PDB entry 3BBF | X-ray diffraction, 1.70 A resolution | chains C and F of the 6 polymer chains in the assembly

Chain C (and F):
Name: Nucleoside diphosphate kinase B
From: Homo sapiens
Notes: EC 2.7.4.6; chain F of this document is another copy of the same molecule, construct and numbering; everything in this record applies to it too
UniProt: P22392 (NDKB_HUMAN); residues 2-152 here = UniProt positions 2-152
Amino-acid sequence (151 residues; row label = number of the first residue in the row):
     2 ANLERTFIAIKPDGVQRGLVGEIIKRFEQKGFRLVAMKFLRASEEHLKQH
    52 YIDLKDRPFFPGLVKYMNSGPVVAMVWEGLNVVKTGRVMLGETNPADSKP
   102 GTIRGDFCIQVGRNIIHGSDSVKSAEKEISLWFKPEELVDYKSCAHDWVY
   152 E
Covalent attachments: 2,3-dihydroxy-1,4-dithiobutane (DTT) linked to Cys145
Ligand contacts: GDP (guanosine-5'-diphosphate): Lys12, Tyr52, Leu55, Phe60, Leu64, Tyr67, Arg88, Thr94, Arg105, Val112, Gly113, Asn115, His118, Gly119
Curated features (UniProtKB/Swiss-Prot):
  - active site: His118 (Pros-phosphohistidine intermediate)
  - binding site (ATP): Lys12, Phe60, Arg88, Thr94, Arg105, Asn115
  - mutagenesis: Arg88 (R88A: Decreased single-stranded DNA-binding and nucleotide-binding activity. No effect on 3D-structure)
What the authors report for this chain:
  - binding site for GDP: Phe60, Arg88, Val112
  - binding site for 2,3-dihydroxy-1,4-dithiobutane: Cys145
  - post-translational modification sites: Cys145

How chain C and chain F interact:
Contacting residue pairs (52; chain C residue first):
  Val16(C) with Tyr142(F)
  Gln17(C) with Tyr142(F); Lys143(F), hydrogen bond (side chain-backbone); Ser144(F); Cys145(F), hydrogen bond (side chain-backbone)
  Gly19(C) with Glu29(F)
  Leu20(C) with Glu29(F), hydrogen bond (backbone-side chain)
  Val21(C) with Ile25(F), hydrophobic; Glu29(F), hydrogen bond (backbone-side chain)
  Gly22(C) with Gly22(F); Ile25(F); Lys26(F); Glu29(F), hydrogen bond (backbone-side chain)
  Ile25(C) with Gly22(F); Ile25(F), hydrophobic
  Lys26(C) with Gly22(F); Glu23(F), salt bridge
  Glu29(C) with Gly19(F); Leu20(F), hydrogen bond (side chain-backbone); Val21(F), hydrogen bond (side chain-backbone); Gly22(F), hydrogen bond (side chain-backbone)
  Leu35(C) with Phe40(F)
  Val36(C) with Phe40(F)
  Met38(C) with Met38(F), hydrophobic; Lys39(F); Phe40(F), hydrogen bond (backbone-backbone); Val74(F), hydrophobic
  Lys39(C) with Met38(F)
  Phe40(C) with Leu35(F); Val36(F); Ala37(F), hydrophobic; Met38(F), hydrogen bond (backbone-backbone); Val140(F); Tyr142(F)
  Arg42(C) with Asp141(F), hydrogen bond (side chain-backbone); Tyr142(F)
  Pro72(C) with Val140(F), hydrophobic; Tyr142(F), hydrophobic
  Val74(C) with Met38(F), hydrophobic
  Val140(C) with Phe40(F), hydrophobic; Leu41(F), hydrophobic; Arg42(F); Pro72(F), hydrophobic
  Asp141(C) with Arg42(F), hydrogen bond (backbone-side chain)
  Tyr142(C) with Val16(F); Gln17(F); Phe40(F); Arg42(F); Pro72(F), hydrophobic
  Lys143(C) with Gln17(F), hydrogen bond (backbone-side chain)
  Ser144(C) with Gln17(F)
  Cys145(C) with Gln17(F), hydrogen bond (backbone-side chain)
Other interface residues (no listed pair), chain C (27 interface residues in all): Glu23, Ala37, Leu41, Glu138
Other interface residues (no listed pair), chain F (27 interface residues in all): Glu138

Summary:
Chain C and chain F each contribute 27 residues to their interface; the contacts include 14 hydrogen bonds and
1 salt bridge. Polar contacts include Lys26(C)-Glu23(F), Gln17(C)-Lys143(F) and Gln17(C)-Cys145(F). Chain C
binds GDP. The paper reports a binding site for GDP at Phe60(C), Arg88(C) and Val112(C); a binding site for
2,3-dihydroxy-1,4-dithiobutane at Cys145(C).
Chain C and chain F are both Nucleoside diphosphate kinase B (Homo sapiens); the structure, Crystal structure
of the NM23-H2 transcription factor complex with GDP, was determined by X-ray diffraction together with 3BBB
and 3BBC from the same study.
